PDB entry 5FZ5 | electron microscopy, 8.80 A resolution (very low resolution: no residue pairs are listed; an interface is given only as per-side residue counts) | chains B and J of the 22 polymer chains in the assembly

# Chain B
Protein: DNA-directed RNA polymerase II subunit RPB2
Organism: Saccharomyces cerevisiae
Notes: EC 2.7.7.6
UniProtKB: P08518 (RPB2_YEAST); residues 1-1224 here = UniProt positions 1-1224
Chain sequence (1224 residues; row label = number of the first residue in the row):
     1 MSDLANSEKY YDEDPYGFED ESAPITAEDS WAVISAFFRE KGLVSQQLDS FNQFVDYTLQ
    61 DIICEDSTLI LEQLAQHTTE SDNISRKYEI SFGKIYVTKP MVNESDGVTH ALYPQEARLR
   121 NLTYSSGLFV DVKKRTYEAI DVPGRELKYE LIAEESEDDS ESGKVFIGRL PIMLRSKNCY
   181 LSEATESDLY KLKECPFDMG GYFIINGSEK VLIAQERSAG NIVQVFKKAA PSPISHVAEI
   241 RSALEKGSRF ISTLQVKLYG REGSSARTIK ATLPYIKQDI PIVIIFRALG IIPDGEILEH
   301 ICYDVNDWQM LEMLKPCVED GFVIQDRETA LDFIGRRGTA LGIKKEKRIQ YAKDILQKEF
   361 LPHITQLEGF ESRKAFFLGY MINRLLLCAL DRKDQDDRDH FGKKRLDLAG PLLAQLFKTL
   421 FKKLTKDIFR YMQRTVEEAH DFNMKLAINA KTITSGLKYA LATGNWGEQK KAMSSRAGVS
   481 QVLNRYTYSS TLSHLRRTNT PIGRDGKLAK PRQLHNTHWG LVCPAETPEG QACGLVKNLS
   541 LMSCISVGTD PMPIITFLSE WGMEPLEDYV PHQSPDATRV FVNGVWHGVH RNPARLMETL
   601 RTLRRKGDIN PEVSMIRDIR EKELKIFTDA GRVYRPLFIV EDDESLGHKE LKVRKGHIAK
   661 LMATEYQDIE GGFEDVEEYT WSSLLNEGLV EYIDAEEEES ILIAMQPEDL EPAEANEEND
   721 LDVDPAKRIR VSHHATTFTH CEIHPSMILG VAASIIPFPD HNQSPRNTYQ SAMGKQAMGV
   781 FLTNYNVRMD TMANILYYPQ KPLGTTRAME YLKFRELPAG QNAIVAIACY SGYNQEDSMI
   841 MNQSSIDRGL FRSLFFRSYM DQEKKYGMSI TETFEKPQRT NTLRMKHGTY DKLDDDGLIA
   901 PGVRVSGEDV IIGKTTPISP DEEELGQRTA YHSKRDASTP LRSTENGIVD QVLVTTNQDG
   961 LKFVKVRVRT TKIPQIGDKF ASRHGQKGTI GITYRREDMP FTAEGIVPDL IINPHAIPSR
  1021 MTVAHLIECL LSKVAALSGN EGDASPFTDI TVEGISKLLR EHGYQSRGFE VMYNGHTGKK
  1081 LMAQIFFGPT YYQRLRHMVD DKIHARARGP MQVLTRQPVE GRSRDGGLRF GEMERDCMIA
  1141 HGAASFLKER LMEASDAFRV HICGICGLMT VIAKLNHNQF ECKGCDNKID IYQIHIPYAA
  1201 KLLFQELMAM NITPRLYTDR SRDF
Not modelled in the structure: 1-19, 77-83, 139-146, 152, 158-162, 468-473, 503-508, 669-674, 715-722, 1224
Bound ions: Zn2+: Cys1163, Cys1166, Cys1182, Cys1185

# Chain J
Protein: DNA-directed RNA polymerases I, II, and III subunit rpabc 5
Organism: Saccharomyces cerevisiae
UniProtKB: P22139 (RPAB5_YEAST); numbering as in UniProt (aligned over 1-70)
Chain sequence (70 residues; numbered 1 to 70; the number before each row is that of its first residue):
     1 MIVPVRCFSC GKVVGDKWES YLNLLQEDEL DEGTALSRLG LKRYCCRRMI LTHVDLIEKF
    61 LRYNPLEKRD
Not modelled in the structure: 66-70
Bound ions: Zn2+: Cys7, Cys10, Cys45, Cys46

# How chain B and chain J interact
At this resolution (9 A) residue pairs are not listed: 48 residues of chain B and 28 of chain J lie at the interface.

# Summary
Chain B and chain J form an interface of 48 and 28 residues respectively. Cys1163(B), Cys1166(B), Cys1182(B)
and Cys1185(B) coordinate Zn2+.
Chain B is DNA-directed RNA polymerase II subunit RPB2 and chain J is DNA-directed RNA polymerases I, II, and
III subunit rpabc 5, both from Saccharomyces cerevisiae; the structure, Transcription initiation complex
structures elucidate DNA opening (CC), was determined by electron microscopy, deposited together with 5FYW,
5IP7 and 5IP9.
